PDB entry 8QVZ | X-ray diffraction, 1.77 A resolution | chains A and D of the 6 polymer chains in the assembly

Chain A (and D):
Name: Nucleoside diphosphate kinase 3
From: Homo sapiens
Notes: chain D of this document is another copy of the same molecule, construct and numbering; everything in this record applies to it too
UniProt: Q13232 (NDK3_HUMAN); residues 18-169 here = UniProt positions 18-169
Amino-acid sequence (155 residues; each row starts with the number of its first residue):
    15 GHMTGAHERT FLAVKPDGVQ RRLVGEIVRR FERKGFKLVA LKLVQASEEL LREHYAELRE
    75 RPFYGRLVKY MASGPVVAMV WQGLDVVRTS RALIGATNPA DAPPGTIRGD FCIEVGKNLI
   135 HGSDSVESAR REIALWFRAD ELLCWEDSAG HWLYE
Disordered / not traced: 15-18
Construct notes: expression tag (15-17)
Ligand contacts: adenosine-3',5'-cyclic-monophosphate (CMP): Lys29, Tyr69, Leu72, Phe77, Arg80, Leu81, Thr111, Arg122, Val129, Gly130, Asn132, Ile134, His135, Gly136
Curated features (UniProtKB/Swiss-Prot):
  - active site: His135 (Pros-phosphohistidine intermediate)
  - binding site (ADP): Lys29, Arg105, Thr111, Arg122, Val129, Asn132
  - mutagenesis: Glu40 (E40D: Impairs hexamerization; when associated with D-46. Decreases mitochondrial tethering activity; when associated with D-46), Glu46 (E46D: Impairs hexamerization; when associated with D-40. Decreases mitochondrial tethering activity; when associated with D-40), His135 (H135Q: Lacks of nucleoside diphosphate kinase activity. Does not affect mitochondrial fusion activity)
From the paper describing this entry:
  - binding site for adenosine-3',5'-cyclic-monophosphate: Lys29, Tyr69, Phe77, Arg105, Arg122, Val129, Asn132, His135, Gly136
  - post-translational modification sites: His135
  - catalytic residues: His135 (proposed by the authors, not directly observed)

How chain A and chain D interact:
Residue-residue contacts (60):
  Val33(A) - Trp159(D)  hydrophobic
  Gln34(A) - Trp159(D)
  Gln34(A) - Glu160(D)  hydrogen bond (side chain-backbone)
  Gln34(A) - Asp161(D)
  Gln34(A) - Ser162(D)  hydrogen bond
  Arg36(A) - Glu46(D)
  Arg36(A) - Gly49(D)  hydrogen bond (side chain-backbone)
  Arg36(A) - Phe50(D)
  Arg36(A) - Asp161(D)  salt bridge
  Arg36(A) - Ala163(D)
  Arg36(A) - Leu167(D)
  Leu37(A) - Glu46(D)  hydrogen bond (backbone-side chain)
  Val38(A) - Glu46(D)  hydrogen bond (backbone-side chain)
  Gly39(A) - Gly39(D)
  Gly39(A) - Val42(D)
  Gly39(A) - Arg43(D)
  Gly39(A) - Glu46(D)  hydrogen bond (backbone-side chain)
  Glu40(A) - Arg43(D)
  Val42(A) - Gly39(D)
  Arg43(A) - Gly39(D)
  Arg43(A) - Glu40(D)  salt bridge
  Arg43(A) - Arg43(D)
  Glu46(A) - Arg36(D)
  Glu46(A) - Leu37(D)  hydrogen bond (side chain-backbone)
  Glu46(A) - Val38(D)  hydrogen bond (side chain-backbone)
  Glu46(A) - Gly39(D)  hydrogen bond (side chain-backbone)
  Gly49(A) - Arg36(D)
  Phe50(A) - Arg36(D)
  Leu52(A) - Leu57(D)
  Val53(A) - Leu57(D)
  Ala54(A) - Leu57(D)
  Leu55(A) - Leu55(D)  hydrophobic
  Leu55(A) - Lys56(D)
  Leu55(A) - Leu57(D)  hydrogen bond (backbone-backbone)
  Leu55(A) - Val91(D)  hydrophobic
  Lys56(A) - Leu55(D)
  Leu57(A) - Leu52(D)
  Leu57(A) - Val53(D)
  Leu57(A) - Ala54(D)
  Leu57(A) - Leu55(D)  hydrogen bond (backbone-backbone)
  Leu57(A) - Leu157(D)  hydrophobic
  Val58(A) - Leu157(D)
  Gln59(A) - Leu157(D)
  Pro89(A) - Leu157(D)  hydrophobic
  Pro89(A) - Trp159(D)
  Val91(A) - Leu55(D)  hydrophobic
  Leu157(A) - Leu57(D)  hydrophobic
  Leu157(A) - Val58(D)
  Leu157(A) - Gln59(D)
  Leu157(A) - Pro89(D)  hydrophobic
  Trp159(A) - Val33(D)  hydrophobic
  Trp159(A) - Gln34(D)
  Trp159(A) - Arg36(D)
  Trp159(A) - Pro89(D)
  Glu160(A) - Gln34(D)  hydrogen bond (backbone-side chain)
  Asp161(A) - Gln34(D)
  Asp161(A) - Arg36(D)  salt bridge
  Ser162(A) - Gln34(D)  hydrogen bond
  Ala163(A) - Arg36(D)
  Leu167(A) - Arg36(D)
Also at the interface, not in a pair above, chain A (30 interface residues in all): Lys51
Also at the interface, not in a pair above, chain D (30 interface residues in all): Lys51

Overview:
The chain A/chain D interface involves 30 residues from each chain, with 13 hydrogen bonds and 3 salt bridges.
Polar contacts include Arg36(A)-Asp161(D), Arg43(A)-Glu40(D) and Gln34(A)-Glu160(D). Chain A binds
adenosine-3',5'-cyclic-monophosphate. The paper reports the catalytic residue His135(A); a binding site for
adenosine-3',5'-cyclic-monophosphate at Lys29(A), Tyr69(A) and Phe77(A) among others.
Both chains are Nucleoside diphosphate kinase 3 (Homo sapiens). Entry 8QVZ (Human NDPK-C in complex with cAMP)
was determined by X-ray diffraction (same publication as 8QVY, 8QW0, 8QW1, 8QW2 and 8QW3).
